6K4Y - chains I and N of the 10 polymer chains in the assembly; structure by electron microscopy, 3.79 A resolution.

[Chain I]
Name: 10 kDa anti-sigma factor
Organism: Enterobacteria phage T4
UniProtKB: P32267 (ASIA_BPT4); numbering as in UniProt (aligned over 1-90)
Chain sequence (110 residues; row label = number of the first residue in the row; numbers below 1 keep their minus sign (Met-19 is residue -19)):
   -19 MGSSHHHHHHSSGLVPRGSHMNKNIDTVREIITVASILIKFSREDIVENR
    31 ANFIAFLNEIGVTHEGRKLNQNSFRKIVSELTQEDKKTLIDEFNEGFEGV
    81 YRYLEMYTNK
Not modelled in the structure: -19 to 2
Construct notes: initiating methionine (-19); expression tag (-18 to 0)
What the authors report for this chain:
  - binding site for the 60-nt DNA strand: Arg55
  - mutagenesis - R47A/R55A/K56A: abolished binding to DNA
  - binding site for the 60-nt DNA strand (chain N): Arg47, Lys56

[Chain N]
Molecule: 60-nt DNA strand
Sequence (60 nucleotides; each row starts with the number of its first residue):
     2 CGAAAAGAAGCTTTGCTTAATAATCCATATGGTTATAATGGGAGCTGTCA
    52 CGGATGCAGG
Not modelled in the structure: 2

[How chain I and chain N interact]
Pairs across the interface (5):
  Arg47(I) - DA10(N)  salt bridge to the phosphate
  Asn50(I) - DA10(N)  sugar contact
  Asn50(I) - DG11(N)  hydrogen bond to the phosphate
  Ser53(I) - DA10(N)  hydrogen bond to the phosphate
  Lys56(I) - DA9(N)  sugar contact
Also at the interface, not in a pair above, chain I (5 interface residues in all): Asn52
Also at the interface, not in a pair above, chain N (4 interface residues in all): DC12

[In short]
5 residues of chain I face 4 of chain N across their interface, with 2 hydrogen bonds and 1 salt bridge. Among
the polar pairs are Asn50(I)-DG11(N), Ser53(I)-DA10(N) and Arg47(I)-DA10(N). From the paper: a binding site
for the 60-nt DNA strand (chain N) at Arg47(I) and Lys56(I); R47A/R55A/K56A of chain I abolish binding to DNA.
Here chain I is 10 kDa anti-sigma factor (Enterobacteria phage T4) and chain N is a 60-nt DNA strand. Entry
6K4Y (CryoEM structure of sigma appropriation complex) was determined by electron microscopy.
